7RDZ - chains D and T of the 8 polymer chains in the assembly; structure by electron microscopy, 3.60 A resolution.

# Chain D
Name: Non-structural protein 8
Organism: Severe acute respiratory syndrome coronavirus 2
UniProtKB: P0DTD1 (R1AB_SARS2); residues 1-198 here correspond to UniProt positions 3943-4140 (UniProt number = residue number + 3942)
Amino-acid sequence (199 residues; each row starts with the number of its first residue; numbering starts at 0):
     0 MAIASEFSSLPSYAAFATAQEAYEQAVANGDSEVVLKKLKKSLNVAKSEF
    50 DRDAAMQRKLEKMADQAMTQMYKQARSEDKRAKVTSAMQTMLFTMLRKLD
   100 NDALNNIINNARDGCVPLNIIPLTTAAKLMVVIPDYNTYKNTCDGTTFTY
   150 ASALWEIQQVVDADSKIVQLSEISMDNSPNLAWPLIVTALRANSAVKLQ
Unresolved in the structure: 0-6, 192-198
Differences from the reference sequence: initiating methionine (0)
Curated features (UniProtKB/Swiss-Prot):
  - site: Gln198 (Cleavage)

# Chain T
Molecule: Template RNA
Sequence (55 nucleotides; numbered 1 to 55; the number before each row is that of its first residue):
     1 CUAUCCCCAUGUGAUUUUAAUAGCUUCUUAGGAGAAUGACGUAGCAUGCU
    51 ACGCG
Unresolved in the structure: 1-17, 55

# Interface between chain D and chain T
Contacting residue pairs (7; chain D residue first):
  Lys40(D) with C40(T), salt bridge to the phosphate; G41(T), salt bridge to the phosphate
  Asn43(D) with A39(T), phosphate contact; C40(T), phosphate contact
  Ser47(D) with A39(T), hydrogen bond to the sugar
  Lys61(D) with U29(T), salt bridge to the phosphate
  Gln65(D) with U29(T), hydrogen bond to the phosphate
Interface residues without a listed pair, chain D (7 interface residues in all): Lys46, Lys58
Interface residues without a listed pair, chain T (7 interface residues in all): U28, A30, G38

# In short
Chain D and chain T each contribute 7 residues to their interface, with 2 hydrogen bonds and 3 salt bridges.
Polar contacts include Ser47(D)-A39(T), Gln65(D)-U29(T) and Lys40(D)-C40(T).
Here chain D is Non-structural protein 8 (Severe acute respiratory syndrome coronavirus 2) and chain T is
Template RNA. Entry 7RDZ (SARS-CoV-2 replication-transcription complex bound to nsp13 helicase - nsp13(2)-RTC
- apo class) was determined by electron microscopy, deposited together with 7RDX, 7RDY, 7RE0, 7RE1, 7RE2 and
7RE3.
